1VBC - chains 3 and 4 of the 5 polymer chains in the assembly; structure by X-ray diffraction, 2.80 A resolution.

[Chain 3]
Name: Poliovirus type 3
From: Poliovirus type 3 (strains P3/LEON/37 AND P3/LEON 12A[1]B)
UniProtKB: P03302 (POLG_POL3L); residues 1-235 here correspond to UniProt positions 340-574 (UniProt number = residue number + 339)
Sequence (235 residues; each row starts with the number of its first residue):
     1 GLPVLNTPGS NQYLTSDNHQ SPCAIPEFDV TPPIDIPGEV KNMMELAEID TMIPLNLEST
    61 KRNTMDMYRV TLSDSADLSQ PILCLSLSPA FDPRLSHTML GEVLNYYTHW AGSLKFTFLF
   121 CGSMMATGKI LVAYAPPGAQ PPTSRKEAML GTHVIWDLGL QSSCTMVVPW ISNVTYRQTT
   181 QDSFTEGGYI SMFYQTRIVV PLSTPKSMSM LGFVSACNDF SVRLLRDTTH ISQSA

[Chain 4]
Name: Poliovirus type 3
From: Poliovirus type 3 (strains P3/LEON/37 AND P3/LEON 12A[1]B)
UniProtKB: P03302 (POLG_POL3L); residues 2-69 here correspond to UniProt positions 1-68 (UniProt number = residue number - 1)
Sequence (68 residues; row label = number of the first residue in the row):
     2 GAQVSSQKVG AHENSNRAYG GSTINYTTIN YYKDSASNAA SKQDYSQDPS KFTEPLKDVL
    62 IKTAPALN
Not modelled in the structure: 17-22

[Interface between chain 3 and chain 4]
Contacting residue pairs (35):
  Asn-18(3) / Ala-40(4)
  Asn-18(3) / Ala-41(4)  hydrogen bond (side chain-backbone)
  Asn-18(3) / Lys-43(4)
  His-19(3) / Ala-40(4)
  Gln-20(3) / Ile-30(4)  hydrogen bond (side chain-backbone)
  Gln-20(3) / Asn-31(4)
  Gln-20(3) / Tyr-32(4)  hydrogen bond (side chain-backbone)
  Gln-20(3) / Tyr-33(4)
  Gln-20(3) / Ser-38(4)
  Gln-20(3) / Ala-40(4)
  Ser-21(3) / Tyr-33(4)
  Ser-21(3) / Ser-38(4)  hydrogen bond (backbone-side chain)
  Pro-22(3) / Tyr-33(4)
  Pro-22(3) / Ser-38(4)
  Cys-23(3) / Asp-35(4)
  Cys-23(3) / Ser-38(4)  hydrogen bond (backbone-side chain)
  Pro-26(3) / Asp-35(4)
  Glu-27(3) / Lys-34(4)  salt bridge
  Glu-27(3) / Asp-35(4)  hydrogen bond (backbone-side chain)
  Gly-38(3) / Phe-53(4)
  Glu-39(3) / Gln-48(4)  hydrogen bond (backbone-side chain)
  Glu-39(3) / Lys-52(4)  hydrogen bond (backbone-side chain)
  Glu-39(3) / Phe-53(4)
  Val-40(3) / Phe-53(4)  hydrophobic
  Lys-41(3) / Tyr-46(4)  hydrogen bond
  Lys-41(3) / Gln-48(4)
  Glu-45(3) / Gln-48(4)  hydrogen bond
  Glu-45(3) / Phe-53(4)
  Glu-48(3) / Pro-50(4)
  Glu-48(3) / Thr-54(4)
  Ile-49(3) / Phe-53(4)  hydrophobic
  Ile-49(3) / Thr-54(4)
  Gln-161(3) / Pro-66(4)
  Gln-161(3) / Ala-67(4)  hydrogen bond (side chain-backbone)
  Gln-161(3) / Leu-68(4)  hydrogen bond (side chain-backbone)
Also at the interface, not in a pair above, chain 3 (18 interface residues in all): Ile-25, Leu-160
Also at the interface, not in a pair above, chain 4 (23 interface residues in all): Ala-37, Asn-39, Ser-47, Asp-49

[In short]
18 residues of chain 3 face 23 of chain 4 across their interface, with 12 hydrogen bonds and 1 salt bridge.
Among the polar pairs are Glu-27(3)/Lys-34(4), Asn-18(3)/Ala-41(4) and Gln-20(3)/Ile-30(4).
Chain 3 is Poliovirus type 3 and chain 4 is Poliovirus type 3, both from Poliovirus type 3 (strains P3/LEON/37
AND P3/LEON 12A[1]B); the structure, Poliovirus (type 3, sabin strain) (P3/sabin, P3/leon/12A(1)B) complexed
with R77975, was determined by X-ray diffraction (same publication as 1VBA, 1VBB, 1VBD and 1VBE).
